4BMQ - chain A; structure by X-ray diffraction, 2.20 A resolution.

Chain A:
Name: Ribonucleoside-diphosphate reductase subunit beta
Organism: Bacillus cereus
Notes: EC 1.17.4.1
Reference sequence: Q81G55 (Q81G55_BACCR); residues 1-322 here = UniProt positions 1-322
Amino-acid sequence (322 residues; numbered 1 to 322; the number before each row is that of its first residue):
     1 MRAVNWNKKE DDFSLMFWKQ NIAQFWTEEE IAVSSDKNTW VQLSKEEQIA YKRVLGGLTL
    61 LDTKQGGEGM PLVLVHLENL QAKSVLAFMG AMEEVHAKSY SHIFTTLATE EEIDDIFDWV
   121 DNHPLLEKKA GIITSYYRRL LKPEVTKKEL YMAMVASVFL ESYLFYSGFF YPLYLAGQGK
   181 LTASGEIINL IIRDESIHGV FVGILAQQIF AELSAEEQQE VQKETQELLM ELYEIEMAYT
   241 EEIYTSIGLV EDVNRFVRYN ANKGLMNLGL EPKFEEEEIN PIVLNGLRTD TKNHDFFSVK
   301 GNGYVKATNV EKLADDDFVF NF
Disordered / not traced: 301-322
Bound ions: Fe2+: Asp-62, His-96, Glu-195

In short:
Asp-62, His-96 and Glu-195 form the Fe2+ site.
Chain A is Ribonucleoside-diphosphate reductase subunit beta (Bacillus cereus); the structure, Crystal
Structure of Ribonucleotide Reductase apo-NrdF from Bacillus cereus (space group C2), was determined by X-ray
diffraction (same publication as 4BMO, 4BMP, 4BMR, 4BMT and 4BMU).
